5DQU - chains A and H of the 10 polymer chains in the assembly; structure by X-ray diffraction, 4.50 A resolution (low resolution: residue-level contacts below are approximate; hydrogen-bond / salt-bridge calls are withheld).

[Chain A]
Molecule: CRISPR-associated endonuclease Cas1
Organism: Escherichia coli K12
Notes: EC 3.1.-.-
UniProt: Q46896 (CAS1_ECOLI); residues 1-305 here = UniProt positions 1-305
Chain sequence (305 residues; each row starts with the number of its first residue):
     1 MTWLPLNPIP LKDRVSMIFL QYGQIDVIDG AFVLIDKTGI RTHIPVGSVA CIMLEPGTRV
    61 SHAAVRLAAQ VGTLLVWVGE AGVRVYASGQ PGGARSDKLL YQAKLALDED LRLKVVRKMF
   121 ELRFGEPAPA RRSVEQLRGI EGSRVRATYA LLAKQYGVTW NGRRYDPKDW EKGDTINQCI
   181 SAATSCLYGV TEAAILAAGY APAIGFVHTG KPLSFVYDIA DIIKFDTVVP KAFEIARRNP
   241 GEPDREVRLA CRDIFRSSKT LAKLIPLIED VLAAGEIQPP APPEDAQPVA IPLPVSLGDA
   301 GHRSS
Unresolved in the structure: 1-14, 132, 168-172, 281-305
Curated features (UniProtKB/Swiss-Prot):
  - binding site (Mg(2+)): Glu141, His208, Asp221
  - mutagenesis: Tyr22 (Y22A: Slightly decreased spacer acquisition in vivo; Y22F: Nearly wild-type spacer acquisition in vivo), Arg41 (R41E: Dramatically decreased spacer acquisition in vivo), Arg59 (R59A: Loss of spacer acquisition in vivo, decreased protospacer binding; R59D: Dramatically decreased spacer acquisition in vitro, 250-fold decreased affinity for protospacer DNA), Arg66 (R66D: Dramatically decreased spacer acquisition in vitro, 250-fold decreased affinity for protospacer DNA; R66E: Dramatically decreased spacer acquisition in vivo), Arg84 (R84A: Decreased spacer acquisition in vivo; R84E: Dramatically decreased spacer acquisition in vivo), Glu141 (E141A: No cleavage of any substrates, no restoration of UV or mitomycin C (MMC) resistance. Loss of spacer acquisition in vivo), Tyr149 (Y149A: No effect on in vitro protospacer integration), Tyr165 (Y165A: No effect on in vitro protospacer integration. Alone significantly decreased protospacer acquisition in vivo ...), Trp170 (W170A: Alone significantly decreased protospacer acquisition in vivo. Decreased protospacer binding; in association with A-170), Thr184 (T184A: No cleavage of any substrates), Tyr188 (Y188A: Partial inhibition of cleavage. No effect on in vitro protospacer integration. Significantly decreased protospacer acquisition in vivo), His208 (H208A: No cleavage of any substrates, no restoration of UV or MMC resistance. Loss of spacer acquisition in vivo), 13 further mutagenesis entries in UniProt

[Chain H]
Molecule: 15-nt DNA strand
Sequence (15 nucleotides; numbered 1 to 15; the number before each row is that of its first residue):
     1 GAGTCGATGC TTTTT

[Chain A / chain H interface]
Contacting residue pairs - 25 pairs, chain A then chain H:
  Tyr22(A) - DC10(H)
  Pro56(A) - DC10(H)
  Pro56(A) - DT11(H)
  Gly79(A) - DT11(H)
  Glu80(A) - DC10(H)
  Glu80(A) - DT11(H)
  Val83(A) - DT11(H)
  Arg84(A) - DT11(H)
  Arg84(A) - DT12(H)
  Arg84(A) - DT13(H)
  Tyr86(A) - DT11(H)
  Gln178(A) - DT13(H)
  Ser181(A) - DT13(H)
  Ser181(A) - DT14(H)
  Thr184(A) - DT15(H)
  Ser185(A) - DT13(H)
  Ser185(A) - DT14(H)
  Tyr188(A) - DT15(H)
  His208(A) - DT15(H)
  Lys211(A) - DT15(H)
  Tyr217(A) - DT15(H)
  Asp244(A) - DT13(H)
  Arg245(A) - DG9(H)
  Arg248(A) - DC10(H)
  Arg248(A) - DT11(H)
Other interface residues (no listed pair), chain A (23 interface residues in all): Gly57, Arg163, Tyr165, Ala182, Leu249

[In short]
23 residues of chain A and 7 residues of chain H are in contact. From UniProt: 3 Mg2+-binding residues and 27
mutagenesis sites on chain A.
Chain A is CRISPR-associated endonuclease Cas1 (Escherichia coli K12) and chain H is a 15-nt DNA strand; the
structure, Crystal Structure of Cas-DNA-10 complex, was determined by X-ray diffraction together with 5DLJ,
5DQT and 5DQZ from the same study.
